PDB entry 6GUW | X-ray diffraction, 1.80 A resolution | chain A

Chain A:
Name: POZ (BTB) and AT hook-containing zinc finger 1
Source organism: Danio rerio
Notes: fragment: BTB domain
UniProtKB: X1WGP9 (X1WGP9_DANRE); residue numbers follow UniProt; this construct covers 1-135
Sequence (155 residues; numbered -19 to 135; the number before each row is that of its first residue; numbers below 1 keep their minus sign (Met-19 is residue -19)):
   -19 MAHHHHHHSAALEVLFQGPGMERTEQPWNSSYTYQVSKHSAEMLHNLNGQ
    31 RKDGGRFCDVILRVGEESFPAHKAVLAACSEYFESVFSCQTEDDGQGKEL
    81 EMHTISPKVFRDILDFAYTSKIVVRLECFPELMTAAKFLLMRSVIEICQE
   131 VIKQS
Disordered / not traced: -19 to 10, 70-76
Construct notes: initiating methionine (-19); expression tag (-18 to 0)
What the authors report for this chain:
  - self-association interface (contacts with another copy of this molecule); pairs are residue here / residue on that copy: Arg36-Glu64 (salt bridge)
  - contacts within the chain: Glu61-Arg122, Asp92-Arg105, Arg31-Asp95, Lys88-Glu107
  - conformationally variable residues (order/disorder transition): Gln70 to Gln76

In short:
The paper reports conformational variability at Gln70; a self-association interface involving Arg36 and Glu64.
Chain A is POZ (BTB) and AT hook-containing zinc finger 1 (Danio rerio); the structure, BTB domain of
zebrafish PATZ1, was determined by X-ray diffraction together with 6GUV from the same study.
